PDB entry 2JDM | X-ray diffraction, 1.70 A resolution | chains A and C of the 4 polymer chains in the assembly

Chain A (and C):
Protein: Fucose-binding lectin pa-iil
Organism: Pseudomonas aeruginosa
Notes: chain C of this document is another copy of the same molecule, construct and numbering; everything in this record applies to it too
UniProtKB: Q9HYN5 (Q9HYN5_PSEAE); residues 0-114 here correspond to UniProt positions 1-115 (UniProt number = residue number + 1)
Chain sequence (115 residues; row label = number of the first residue in the row; numbering starts at 0):
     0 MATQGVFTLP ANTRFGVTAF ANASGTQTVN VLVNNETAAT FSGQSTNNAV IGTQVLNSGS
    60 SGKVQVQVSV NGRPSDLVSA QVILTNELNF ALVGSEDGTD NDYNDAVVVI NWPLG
Disordered / not traced: 0
Construct notes: engineered mutation Ala22 (Ser23 in Q9HYN5)
Bound ions: Ca2+ site 1: Asn21, Asp101, Asn103, Asp104 (together with alpha-L-fucopyranose) (shared with 1 residue of chain B); Ca2+ site 2: Glu95, Asp99, Asp101, Asp104 (together with alpha-L-fucopyranose); Ca2+ site 3: Gly114 (together with methyl alpha-L-fucopyranoside) (shared with 4 residues of chain B)
Residues lining bound ligands: alpha-L-fucopyranose (FUC): Asn21, Ala22, Ser23, Thr45, Glu95, Asp96, Gly97, Asp99, Asp101, Asn103, Asp104
What the authors report for this chain:
  - binding site for methyl alpha-L-fucopyranoside: Ser23, Thr45, Asp99, Gly114

How chain A and chain C interact:
Residue-residue contacts (6; chain A residue first):
  Ala1(A) with Asp75(C), hydrogen bond (backbone-side chain); Val77(C), hydrophobic; Tyr102(C)
  Asp75(A) with Ala1(C), hydrogen bond (side chain-backbone)
  Val77(A) with Ala1(C), hydrophobic
  Tyr102(A) with Ala1(C)

In short:
Chain A and chain C each contribute 4 residues to their interface, with 2 hydrogen bonds. Its one
hydrogen-bonded contact is Ala1(A)-Asp75(C). Chain A binds alpha-L-fucopyranose. The Ca2+ site 1 is built by
Asn21(A), Asp101(A), Asn103(A) and Asp104(A). The paper reports a binding site for methyl
alpha-L-fucopyranoside at Ser23(A), Thr45(A) and Asp99(A) among others.
Chain A and chain C are both Fucose-binding lectin pa-iil (Pseudomonas aeruginosa); the structure, Mutant
(S22A) of Pseudomonas aeruginosa lectin II (PA-IIL) complexed with methyl-a-L-fucopyranoside, was determined
by X-ray diffraction (same publication as 2JDN, 2JDP, 2JDU and 2JDY).
